6F9C - chains C and D of the 12 polymer chains in the assembly; structure by electron microscopy, 8.00 A resolution (low resolution: residue-level contacts below are approximate; hydrogen-bond / salt-bridge calls are withheld).

# Chain C
Molecule: Glycoprotein
Source organism: Rift valley fever virus
UniProtKB: A2T085 (A2T085_RVFV); numbering as in UniProt (aligned over 154-469)
Sequence (316 residues; each row starts with the number of its first residue):
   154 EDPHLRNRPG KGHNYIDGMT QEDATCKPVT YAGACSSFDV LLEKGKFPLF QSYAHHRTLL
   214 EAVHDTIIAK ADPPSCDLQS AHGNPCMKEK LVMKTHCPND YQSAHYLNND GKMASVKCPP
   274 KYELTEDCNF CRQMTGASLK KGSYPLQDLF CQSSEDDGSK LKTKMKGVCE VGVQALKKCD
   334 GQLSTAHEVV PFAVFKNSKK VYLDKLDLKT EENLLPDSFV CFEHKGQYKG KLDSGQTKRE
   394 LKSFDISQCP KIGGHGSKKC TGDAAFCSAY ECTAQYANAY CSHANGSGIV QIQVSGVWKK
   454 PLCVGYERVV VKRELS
Disordered / not traced: 288-289, 380-392
From the paper describing this entry:
  - post-translational modification sites: Asn438 (proposed by the authors, not directly observed)

# Chain D
Molecule: Glycoprotein
Source organism: Rift valley fever virus
UniProtKB: A2T072 (A2T072_RVFV); residue numbers follow UniProt; this construct covers 691-1118
Sequence (431 residues; numbered 688 to 1118; the number before each row is that of its first residue):
   688 DPGCSELIQA SSRITTCSTE GVNTKCRLSG TALIRAGSVG AEACLMLKGV KEDQTKFLKI
   748 KTVSSELSCR EGQSYWTGSF SPKCLSSRRC HLVGECHVNR CLSWRDNETS AEFSFVGEST
   808 TMRENKCFEQ CGGWGCGCFN VNPSCLFVHT YLQSVRKEAL RVFNCIDWVH KLTLEITDFD
   868 GSVSTIDLGA SSSRFTNWGS VSLSLDAEGI SGSNSFSFIE SPGKGYAIVD EPFSEIPRQG
   928 FLGEIRCNSE SSVLSAHESC LRAPNLISYK PMIDQLECTT NLIDPFVVFE RGSLPQTRND
   988 KTFAASKGNR GVQAFSKGSV QADLTLMFDN FEVDFVGAAV SCDAAFLNLT GCYSCNAGAR
  1048 VCLSITSTGT GSLSAHNKDG SLHIVLPSEN GTKDQCQILH FTVPEVEEEF MYSCDGDERP
  1108 LLVKGTLIAI D
Sequence notes: expression tag (688-690)
From the paper describing this entry:
  - post-translational modification sites: Asn794, Asn1035 (proposed by the authors, not directly observed)

# How chain C and chain D interact
Pairs across the interface (29):
  Glu154(C) - Gly781(D)
  Pro201(C) - Ser801(D)
  Pro201(C) - Phe802(D)
  Leu202(C) - Phe802(D)
  Ser205(C) - Ala798(D)
  Tyr206(C) - Arg776(D)
  Asp357(C) - Lys770(D)
  Lys358(C) - Cys771(D)
  Lys358(C) - Leu772(D)
  Leu359(C) - Leu772(D)
  Leu359(C) - Phe802(D)
  Asp360(C) - Leu772(D)
  Asp360(C) - Ser773(D)
  Leu361(C) - Ser773(D)
  Leu361(C) - Ser774(D)
  Lys362(C) - Asp961(D)
  Thr363(C) - Arg775(D)
  Thr363(C) - Arg776(D)
  Glu364(C) - Arg775(D)
  Glu365(C) - Gly824(D)
  Glu365(C) - Phe826(D)
  His436(C) - Phe826(D)
  Ala437(C) - Phe826(D)
  Asn438(C) - Leu779(D)
  Asn438(C) - Val780(D)
  Gln446(C) - Gln962(D)
  Trp451(C) - Gln962(D)
  Tyr459(C) - Phe802(D)
  Tyr459(C) - Val803(D)
Interface residues without a listed pair, chain C (23 interface residues in all): Ala418, Gly439, Arg461
Interface residues without a listed pair, chain D (23 interface residues in all): Glu799, Phe800, Trp821, Cys825, Tyr838

# In short
Chain C and chain D each contribute 23 residues to their interface. The paper reports modification sites
Asn438(C) and Asn794(D) among others.
Here chain C is Glycoprotein and chain D is Glycoprotein, both from Rift valley fever virus. Entry 6F9C (Model
of the Rift Valley fever virus glycoprotein hexamer type 1) was determined by electron microscopy together
with 6F8P, 6F9B, 6F9D, 6F9E and 6F9F from the same study.
